7CPQ - chains B and F of the 6 polymer chains in the assembly; structure by X-ray diffraction, 2.60 A resolution.

== Chain B ==
Name: Tubulin beta-2B chain
Source organism: Bos taurus
Reference sequence: Q6B856 (TBB2B_BOVIN); the author numbering skips numbers that UniProt does not, so the offset changes along the chain: 1-42 = UniProt 1-42; 45-360 = UniProt 43-358; 369-455 = UniProt 359-445
Amino-acid sequence (445 residues; each row starts with the number of its first residue; note: 10 numbers in that range are skipped by the numbering (no residue carries them; nothing is unmodelled there)):
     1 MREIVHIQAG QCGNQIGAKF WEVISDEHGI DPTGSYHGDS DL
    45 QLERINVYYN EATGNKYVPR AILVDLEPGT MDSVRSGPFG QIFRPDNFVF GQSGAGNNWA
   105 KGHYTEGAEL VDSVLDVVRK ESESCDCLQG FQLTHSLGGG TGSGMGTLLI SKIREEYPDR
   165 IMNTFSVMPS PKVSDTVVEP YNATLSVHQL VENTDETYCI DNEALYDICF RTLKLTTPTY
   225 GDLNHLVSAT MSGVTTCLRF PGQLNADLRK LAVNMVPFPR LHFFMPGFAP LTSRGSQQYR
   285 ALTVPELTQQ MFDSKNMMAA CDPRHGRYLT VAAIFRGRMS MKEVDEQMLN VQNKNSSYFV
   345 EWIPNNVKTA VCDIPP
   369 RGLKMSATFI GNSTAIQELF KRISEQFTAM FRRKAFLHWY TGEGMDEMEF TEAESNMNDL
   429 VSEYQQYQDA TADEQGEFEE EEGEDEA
Disordered / not traced: 1, 57, 276-281, 439-455
UniProt features mapped onto this chain:
  - motif: Met1 to Ile4 (MREI motif)
  - binding site (GTP): Gln11, Glu71, Ser140, Gly144, Thr145, Gly146, Asn206, Asn228
  - binding site (Mg(2+)): Glu71
  - modified residue: Ser40 (Phosphoserine), Thr57 (Phosphothreonine), Lys60 (N6-acetyllysine), Ser174 (Phosphoserine), Thr287 (Phosphothreonine), Thr292 (Phosphothreonine), Arg320 (Omega-N-methylarginine), Glu448 (5-glutamyl polyglutamate)
  - cross-link (Glycyl lysine isopeptide (Lys-Gly)): Lys60 (interchain with G-Cter in ubiquitin), Lys326 (interchain with G-Cter in ubiquitin)
Metal / ion sites: Ca2+ site 1 near Glu113 (its only coordinating residue here)
Ligand contacts:
  - G9X ((6R)-6-[(6-chloranyl-1H-indol-3-yl)methyl]-6,7,8,9-tetrahydrobenzo[7]annulen-5-one): Val238, Cys241, Leu242, Leu248, Asn249, Ala250, Asp251, Lys254, Leu255, Asn258, Met259, Thr314, Val315, Ala316, Ile318, Asn350, Val351, Lys352, Ala354, Ile378
  - GDP (guanosine-5'-diphosphate): Gly10, Gln11, Cys12, Gln15, Ile16, Asp69, Asn101, Ser140, Gly142, Gly143, Gly144, Thr145, Gly146, Ser147, Val171, Pro173, Val177, Asp179, Glu183, Asn206, Leu209, Tyr224, Leu227, Asn228

== Chain F ==
Name: Tubulin tyrosine ligase
Source organism: Gallus gallus
Reference sequence: E1BQ43 (E1BQ43_CHICK); numbering as in UniProt (aligned over 1-378)
Amino-acid sequence (378 residues; numbered 1 to 378; the number before each row is that of its first residue):
     1 MYTFVVRDEN SSVYAEVSRL LLATGQWKRL RKDNPRFNLM LGERNRLPFG RLGHEPGLVQ
    61 LVNYYRGADK LCRKASLVKL IKTSPELSES CTWFPESYVI YPTNLKTPVA PAQNGIRHLI
   121 NNTRTDEREV FLAAYNRRRE GREGNVWIAK SSAGAKGEGI LISSEASELL DFIDEQGQVH
   181 VIQKYLEKPL LLEPGHRKFD IRSWVLVDHL YNIYLYREGV LRTSSEPYNS ANFQDKTCHL
   241 TNHCIQKEYS KNYGRYEEGN EMFFEEFNQY LMDALNTTLE NSILLQIKHI IRSCLMCIEP
   301 AISTKHLHYQ SFQLFGFDFM VDEELKVWLI EVNGAPACAQ KLYAELCQGI VDVAISSVFP
   361 LADTGQKTSQ PTSIFIKL
Disordered / not traced: 89-90, 99-184, 222-258, 363-372
Metal / ion sites: Mg2+ near Glu331 (its only coordinating residue here)

== Interface between chain B and chain F ==
Pairs across the interface (7; chain B residue first):
  Leu333(B) with Arg36(F); Pro56(F); Gly57(F)
  Asn337(B) with Arg36(F), hydrogen bond; Leu58(F)
  Ser340(B) with Asn34(F); Arg36(F)
Interface residues without a listed pair, chain B (4 interface residues in all): Glu345
Interface residues without a listed pair, chain F (6 interface residues in all): Asp33

== Summary ==
Chain B and chain F form an interface of 4 and 6 residues respectively, with 1 hydrogen bond. The
hydrogen-bonded pair is Asn337(B)-Arg36(F). Bound to chain B: compound G9X and GDP. Curated annotation
(UniProt) lists 8 GTP-binding residues and Mg2+-binding residue Glu71(B) on chain B.
Here chain B is Tubulin beta-2B chain (Bos taurus) and chain F is Tubulin tyrosine ligase (Gallus gallus).
Entry 7CPQ (crystal structure of T2R-TTL-(+)-6-Cl-JP18 complex) was determined by X-ray diffraction.
